1MSO - chains B and D of the 4 polymer chains in the assembly; structure by X-ray diffraction, 1.00 A resolution.

# Chain B (and D)
Molecule: Insulin B-Chain
Notes: chain D of this document is another copy of the same molecule, construct and numbering; everything in this record applies to it too
UniProtKB: P01308 (INS_HUMAN); residues 1-30 here correspond to UniProt positions 25-54 (UniProt number = residue number + 24)
Amino-acid sequence (30 residues; each row starts with the number of its first residue):
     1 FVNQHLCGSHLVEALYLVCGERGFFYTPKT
Bound ions: Zn2+ near His10 (its only coordinating residue here)

# Chain B / chain D interface
Residue-residue contacts - 28 pairs, chain B then chain D:
  Gly8(B) - Tyr16(D)
  Ser9(B) - Glu13(D)
  Ser9(B) - Tyr16(D)
  Val12(B) - Val12(D)  hydrophobic
  Val12(B) - Tyr16(D)  hydrophobic
  Val12(B) - Phe24(D)  hydrophobic
  Glu13(B) - Ser9(D)
  Glu13(B) - Glu13(D)
  Tyr16(B) - Gly8(D)
  Tyr16(B) - Ser9(D)
  Tyr16(B) - Val12(D)  hydrophobic
  Tyr16(B) - Tyr26(D)  hydrophobic
  Glu21(B) - Pro28(D)
  Gly23(B) - Tyr26(D)
  Gly23(B) - Pro28(D)
  Phe24(B) - Val12(D)  hydrophobic
  Phe24(B) - Phe24(D)  hydrophobic
  Phe24(B) - Phe25(D)
  Phe24(B) - Tyr26(D)  hydrogen bond (backbone-backbone)
  Phe25(B) - Phe24(D)
  Phe25(B) - Phe25(D)  hydrophobic
  Tyr26(B) - Tyr16(D)
  Tyr26(B) - Gly20(D)
  Tyr26(B) - Gly23(D)
  Tyr26(B) - Phe24(D)  hydrogen bond (backbone-backbone)
  Pro28(B) - Gly20(D)
  Pro28(B) - Gly23(D)
  Thr30(B) - Glu21(D)
Other interface residues (no listed pair), chain B (14 interface residues in all): Gly20, Arg22
Other interface residues (no listed pair), chain D (13 interface residues in all): Lys29

# Summary
The interface between chain B and chain D involves 14 residues on one side and 13 on the other, with 2
hydrogen bonds. Its one hydrogen bond, Phe24(B)-Tyr26(D), is backbone to backbone.
Both chains are Insulin B-Chain. Entry 1MSO (T6 Human Insulin at 1.0 A Resolution) was determined by X-ray
diffraction.
